PDB entry 1AVO | X-ray diffraction, 2.80 A resolution | chains G and I of the 14 polymer chains in the assembly

== Chain G (and I) ==
Name: 11S regulator
Source organism: Homo sapiens
Notes: chain I of this document is another copy of the same molecule, construct and numbering; everything in this record applies to it too
Reference sequence: Q06323 (PSME1_HUMAN); numbering as in UniProt (aligned over 4-63)
Sequence (60 residues; numbered 4 to 63; the number before each row is that of its first residue):
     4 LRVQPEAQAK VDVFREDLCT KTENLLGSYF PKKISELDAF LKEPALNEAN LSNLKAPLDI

== How chain G and chain I interact ==
Residue-residue contacts (13; chain G residue first):
  Glu26(G) with Leu4(I)
  Leu29(G) with Leu4(I), hydrophobic
  Gly30(G) with Arg5(I); Val6(I); Gln7(I); Ala10(I)
  Ser31(G) with Gln7(I)
  Pro34(G) with Ala10(I); Lys13(I); Val14(I), hydrophobic
  Ile37(G) with Phe17(I), hydrophobic
  Ser38(G) with Lys13(I)
  Asp41(G) with Phe17(I)
Interface residues without a listed pair, chain G (10 interface residues in all): Lys35, Lys45
Interface residues without a listed pair, chain I (10 interface residues in all): Asp20, Lys24

== Overview ==
Chain G and chain I each contribute 10 residues to their interface.
Chain G and chain I are both 11S regulator (Homo sapiens); the structure, Proteasome activator reg(alpha), was
determined by X-ray diffraction.
